Entry 6ADS (electron microscopy, 2.84 A resolution); this record covers chains A and D of the 4 polymer chains in the assembly.

# Chain A
Name: VP1
Source organism: Seneca valley virus
Sequence (258 residues; numbered 1 to 258; the number before each row is that of its first residue):
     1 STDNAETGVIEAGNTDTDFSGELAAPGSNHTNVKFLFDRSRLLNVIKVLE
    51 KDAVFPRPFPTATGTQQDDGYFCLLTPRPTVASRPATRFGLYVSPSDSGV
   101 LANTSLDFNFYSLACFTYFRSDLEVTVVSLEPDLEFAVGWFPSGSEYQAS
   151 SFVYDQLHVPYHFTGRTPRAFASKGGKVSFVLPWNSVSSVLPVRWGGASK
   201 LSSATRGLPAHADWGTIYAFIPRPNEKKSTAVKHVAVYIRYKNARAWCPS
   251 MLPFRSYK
Not modelled in the structure: 93-98

# Chain D
Name: VP4
Source organism: Seneca valley virus
Sequence (71 residues; numbered 1 to 72; 1 number in that range is skipped by the numbering (no residue carries it; nothing is unmodelled there); the number before each row is that of its first residue):
     1 GNVQTTSKNDFDSRGNNGNMTFNYYANTYQNSVDFSTS
    40 SSASGAGPGNSRGGLAGLLTNFSGILNPLGYLK
Not modelled in the structure: 1-13, 40-62

# How chain A and chain D interact
Residue-residue contacts - 15 pairs, chain A then chain D:
  T7(A) - L71(D)
  V9(A) - G69(D)
  K34(A) - G15(D)
  F35(A) - G15(D)
  F35(A) - N16(D)
  D38(A) - N16(D)  hydrogen bond (backbone-side chain)
  R39(A) - N16(D)
  R120(A) - D34(D)  salt bridge
  D122(A) - N31(D)
  D122(A) - S32(D)  hydrogen bond
  V181(A) - Q30(D)
  P183(A) - S32(D)
  W184(A) - S32(D)
  N243(A) - N31(D)  hydrogen bond
  P249(A) - L68(D)  hydrophobic
Interface residues without a listed pair, chain A (14 interface residues in all): K242
Interface residues without a listed pair, chain D (10 interface residues in all): R14

# Overview
14 residues of chain A and 10 residues of chain D are in contact, with 3 hydrogen bonds and 1 salt bridge.
Polar contacts include R120(A)-D34(D), D38(A)-N16(D) and D122(A)-S32(D).
Chain A is VP1 and chain D is VP4, both from Seneca valley virus; the structure, Structure of Seneca Valley
Virus in acidic conditions, was determined by electron microscopy together with 6ADL, 6ADM, 6ADR and 6ADT from
the same study.
